8IXB - chains H and V of the 12 polymer chains in the assembly; structure by electron microscopy, 4.20 A resolution (low resolution: residue-level contacts below are approximate; hydrogen-bond / salt-bridge calls are withheld).

# Chain H
Name: Tubulin alpha-1A chain
Organism: Mus musculus
Notes: EC 3.6.5.-
UniProtKB: P68369 (TBA1A_MOUSE); the construct has insertions or renumbered stretches relative to UniProt, so the offset changes along the chain: 1-42 = UniProt 1-42; 49-457 = UniProt 43-451
Chain sequence (457 residues; numbered 1 to 457; the number before each row is that of its first residue):
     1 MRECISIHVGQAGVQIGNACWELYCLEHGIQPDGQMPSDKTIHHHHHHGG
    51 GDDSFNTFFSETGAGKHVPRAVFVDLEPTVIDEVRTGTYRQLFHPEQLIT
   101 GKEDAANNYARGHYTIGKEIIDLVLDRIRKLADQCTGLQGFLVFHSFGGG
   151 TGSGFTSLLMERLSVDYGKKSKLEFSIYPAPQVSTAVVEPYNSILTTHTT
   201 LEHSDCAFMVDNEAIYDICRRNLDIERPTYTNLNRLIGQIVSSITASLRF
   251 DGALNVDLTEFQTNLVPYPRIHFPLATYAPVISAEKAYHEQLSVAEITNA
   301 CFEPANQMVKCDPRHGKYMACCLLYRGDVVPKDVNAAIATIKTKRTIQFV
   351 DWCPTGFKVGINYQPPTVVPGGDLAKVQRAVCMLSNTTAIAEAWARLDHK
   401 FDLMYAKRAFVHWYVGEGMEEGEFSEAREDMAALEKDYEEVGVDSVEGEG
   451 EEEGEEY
Not modelled in the structure: 1, 37-51, 444-457
Construct notes: insertion (43-48)
Ligand contacts: GTP (guanosine-5'-triphosphate): Gly10, Gln11, Ala12, Gln15, Glu77, Asp104, Ala105, Ala106, Asn107, Ser146, Gly148, Gly149, Gly150, Thr151, Ile177, Thr185, Glu189, Tyr230, Leu233, Asn234

# Chain V
Name: Tubulin beta-2A chain
Organism: Mus musculus
UniProtKB: Q7TMM9 (TBB2A_MOUSE); residue numbers follow UniProt; this construct covers 1-445
Chain sequence (457 residues; row label = number of the first residue in the row):
     1 MREIVHIQAGQCGNQIGAKFWEVISDEHGIDPTGSYHGDSDLQLERINVY
    51 YNEAAGNKYVPRAILVDLEPGTMDSVRSGPFGQIFRPDNFVFGQSGAGNN
   101 WAKGHYTEGAELVDSVLDVVRKESESCDCLQGFQLTHSLGGGTGSGMGTL
   151 LISKIREEYPDRIMNTFSVMPSPKVSDTVVEPYNATLSVHQLVENTDETY
   201 SIDNEALYDICFRTLKLTTPTYGDLNHLVSATMSGVTTCLRFPGQLNADL
   251 RKLAVNMVPFPRLHFFMPGFAPLTSRGSQQYRALTVPELTQQMFDSKNMM
   301 AACDPRHGRYLTVAAIFRGRMSMKEVDEQMLNVQNKNSSYFVEWIPNNVK
   351 TAVCDIPPRGLKMSATFIGNSTAIQELFKRISEQFTAMFRRKAFLHWYTG
   401 EGMDEMEFTEAESNMNDLVSEYQQYQDATADEQGEFEEEEGEDEAGGSGG
   451 DYKDDDK
Not modelled in the structure: 427-457
Construct notes: expression tag (446-457)
Ligand contacts:
  - phosphomethylphosphonic acid guanylate ester (G2P): Gly10, Gln11, Cys12, Gln15, Asp67, Glu69, Asn99, Ser138, Gly140, Thr143, Gly144, Asp177, Thr178, Asn204, Leu207, Tyr222, Asn226
  - GTP (guanosine-5'-triphosphate): Leu246, Asn247, Lys252

# Interface between chain H and chain V
Pairs across the interface (12):
  Thr62(H) with Gln280(V); Tyr281(V); Arg282(V)
  Lys66(H) with Gln280(V); Tyr281(V)
  Gln91(H) with Tyr281(V)
  His94(H) with Ser278(V); Tyr281(V); Arg282(V)
  Pro95(H) with Gly277(V); Tyr281(V)
  Asp133(H) with Gln291(V)
Interface residues without a listed pair, chain H (9 interface residues in all): Val68, Arg90, Phe93
Interface residues without a listed pair, chain V (8 interface residues in all): Ala283, Lys336

# Overview
The interface between chain H and chain V involves 9 residues on one side and 8 on the other. Ligands of chain
H: GTP. Ligands of chain V: GTP and phosphomethylphosphonic acid guanylate ester.
Here chain H is Tubulin alpha-1A chain and chain V is Tubulin beta-2A chain, both from Mus musculus. Entry
8IXB (GMPCPP-Alpha1A/Beta2A-microtubule decorated with kinesin seam region) was determined by electron
microscopy (same publication as 8IXA, 8IXD, 8IXE, 8IXF and 8IXG).
